Entry 8V1R (electron microscopy, 2.90 A resolution); this record covers chains A and P of the 4 polymer chains in the assembly.

# Chain A
Name: DNA polymerase
Source organism: Human alphaherpesvirus 1 strain KOS
Notes: EC 2.7.7.7
UniProt: H9E937 (H9E937_HHV1); residues 43-1235 here = UniProt positions 43-1235
Amino-acid sequence (1199 residues; numbered 37 to 1235; the number before each row is that of its first residue):
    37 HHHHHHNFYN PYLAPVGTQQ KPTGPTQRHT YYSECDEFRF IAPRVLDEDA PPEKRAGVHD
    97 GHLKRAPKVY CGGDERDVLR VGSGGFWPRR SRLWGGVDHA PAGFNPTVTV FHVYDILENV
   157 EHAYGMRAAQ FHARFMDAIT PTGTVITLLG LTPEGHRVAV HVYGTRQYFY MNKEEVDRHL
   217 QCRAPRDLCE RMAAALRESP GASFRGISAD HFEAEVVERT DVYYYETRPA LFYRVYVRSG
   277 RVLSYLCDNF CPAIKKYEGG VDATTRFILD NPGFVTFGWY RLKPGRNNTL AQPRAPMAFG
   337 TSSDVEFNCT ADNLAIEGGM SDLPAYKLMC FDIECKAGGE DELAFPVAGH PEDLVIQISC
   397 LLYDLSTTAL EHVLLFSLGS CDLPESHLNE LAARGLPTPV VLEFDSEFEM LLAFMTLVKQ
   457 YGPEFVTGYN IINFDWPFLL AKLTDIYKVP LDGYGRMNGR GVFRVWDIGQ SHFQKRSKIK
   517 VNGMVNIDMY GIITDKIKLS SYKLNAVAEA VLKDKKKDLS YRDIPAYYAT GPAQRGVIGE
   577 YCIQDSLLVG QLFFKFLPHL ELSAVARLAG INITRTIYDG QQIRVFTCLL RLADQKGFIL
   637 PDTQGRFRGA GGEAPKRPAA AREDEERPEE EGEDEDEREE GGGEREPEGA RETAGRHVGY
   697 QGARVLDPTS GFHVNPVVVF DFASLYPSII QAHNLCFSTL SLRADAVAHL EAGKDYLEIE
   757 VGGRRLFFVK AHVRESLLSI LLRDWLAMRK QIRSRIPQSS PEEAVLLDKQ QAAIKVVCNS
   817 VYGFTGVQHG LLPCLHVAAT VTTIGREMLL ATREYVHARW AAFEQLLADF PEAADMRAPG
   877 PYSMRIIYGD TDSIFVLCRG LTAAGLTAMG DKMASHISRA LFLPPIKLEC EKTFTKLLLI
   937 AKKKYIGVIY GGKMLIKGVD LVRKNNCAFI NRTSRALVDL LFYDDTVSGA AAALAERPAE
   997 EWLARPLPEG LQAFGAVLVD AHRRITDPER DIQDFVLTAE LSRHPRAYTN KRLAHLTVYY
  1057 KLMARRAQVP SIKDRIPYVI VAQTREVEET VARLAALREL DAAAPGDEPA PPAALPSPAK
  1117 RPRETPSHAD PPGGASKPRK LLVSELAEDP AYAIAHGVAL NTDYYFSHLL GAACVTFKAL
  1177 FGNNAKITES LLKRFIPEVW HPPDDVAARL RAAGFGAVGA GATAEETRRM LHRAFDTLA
Not modelled in the structure: 37-59, 645-690, 1092-1134
Differences from the reference sequence: expression tag (37-42)
Ion coordination: Mg2+ site 1: Asp368, Ile369; Mg2+ site 2: Tyr465, Asp471; Mg2+ site 3: Asp717, Phe718, Asp888 (together with dTTP); Mg2+ site 4: Asp717, Glu925; Mg2+ site 5: Asp717 (together with dTTP)
Ligand contacts: dTTP: Asp717, Phe718, Ala719, Ser720, Leu721, Tyr722, Pro723, Arg785, Arg789, Lys811, Asn815, Tyr818, Thr887, Asp888
What the authors report for this chain:
  - binding site for dTTP: Leu721, Tyr722, Arg785, Lys811, Asn815
  - Mg2+ coordination: Asp717, Phe718, Asp888, Glu925
  - specificity-determining residues: Tyr722, Tyr818
  - contacts within the chain: Lys532-Glu597 (salt bridge), Ala605-Trp781, Thr839-Arg842 (hydrogen bond), Gln697-Arg842 (hydrogen bond), Gly698-Arg842 (hydrogen bond), Phe891-Tyr941
  - binding site for Primer DNA (chain P): Tyr941, Lys953, Arg959, Asn961

# Chain P
Molecule: Primer DNA
Sequence (32 nucleotides; each row starts with the number of its first residue; numbers below 1 keep their minus sign (DG-32 is residue -32)):
   -32 GATTACGAAT TCGAGCTCGG TACCCGGGGA TC
Not modelled in the structure: -32 to -27
Modified / non-standard residues: DOC (2',3'-dideoxycytidine-5'-monophosphate) at position -1

# Interface between chain A and chain P
Contacting residue pairs - 41 pairs, chain A then chain P:
  Lys534(A) - DA-3(P)  salt bridge to the phosphate
  Arg692(A) - DG-6(P)  hydrogen bond to the base
  Arg692(A) - DG-5(P)  hydrogen bond to the base
  Arg692(A) - DG-4(P)  hydrogen bond to the base
  Asp886(A) - DOC_-1(P)  sugar contact
  Thr887(A) - DOC_-1(P)  sugar contact
  Asp888(A) - DOC_-1(P)  sugar contact
  Lys939(A) - DT-2(P)  hydrogen bond to the base
  Lys939(A) - DOC_-1(P)  sugar contact
  Tyr941(A) - DOC_-1(P)  hydrogen bond to the phosphate
  Lys953(A) - DT-2(P)  phosphate contact
  Lys953(A) - DOC_-1(P)  salt bridge to the phosphate
  Gly954(A) - DA-3(P)  phosphate contact
  Gly954(A) - DT-2(P)  hydrogen bond to the phosphate
  Val958(A) - DA-3(P)  phosphate contact
  Val958(A) - DT-2(P)  phosphate contact
  Arg959(A) - DG-5(P)  hydrogen bond to the base
  Arg959(A) - DG-4(P)  hydrogen bond to the sugar
  Arg959(A) - DA-3(P)  hydrogen bond to the sugar
  Lys960(A) - DA-3(P)  salt bridge to the phosphate
  Asn961(A) - DG-5(P)  phosphate contact
  Asn961(A) - DG-4(P)  hydrogen bond to the phosphate
  Thr1034(A) - DG-4(P)  phosphate contact
  Ala1035(A) - DG-4(P)  phosphate contact
  Glu1036(A) - DG-5(P)  phosphate contact
  Glu1036(A) - DG-4(P)  hydrogen bond to the phosphate
  Leu1037(A) - DG-5(P)  phosphate contact
  Ser1038(A) - DG-5(P)  hydrogen bond to the phosphate
  Arg1039(A) - DG-6(P)  salt bridge to the phosphate
  Arg1039(A) - DG-5(P)  salt bridge to the phosphate
  Tyr1044(A) - DG-6(P)  phosphate contact
  Tyr1044(A) - DG-5(P)  hydrogen bond to the phosphate
  Thr1045(A) - DG-7(P)  phosphate contact
  Thr1045(A) - DG-6(P)  hydrogen bond to the phosphate
  Asn1046(A) - DG-7(P)  hydrogen bond to the sugar
  Asn1046(A) - DG-6(P)  hydrogen bond to the phosphate
  Leu1049(A) - DG-6(P)  sugar contact
  His1051(A) - DG-5(P)  salt bridge to the phosphate
  Arg1071(A) - DG-4(P)  salt bridge to the phosphate
  Lys1182(A) - DT-12(P)  salt bridge to the phosphate
  Lys1182(A) - DA-11(P)  salt bridge to the phosphate
Other interface residues (no listed pair), chain A (28 interface residues in all): Gly691, Ile952

# Summary
28 residues of chain A face 9 of chain P across their interface, with 16 hydrogen bonds and 9 salt bridges.
Polar contacts include Arg692(A)-DG-6(P), Arg692(A)-DG-5(P) and Arg692(A)-DG-4(P). From the paper: a binding
site for dTTP at Leu721(A), Tyr722(A) and Arg785(A) among others; a binding site for Primer DNA (chain P) at
Tyr941(A), Lys953(A) and Arg959(A) among others.
Here chain A is DNA polymerase (Human alphaherpesvirus 1 strain KOS) and chain P is Primer DNA. Entry 8V1R
(Herpes simplex virus 1 polymerase holoenzyme bound to DNA and DTTP in closed conformation) was determined by
electron microscopy (same publication as 8EXX, 8V1Q, 8V1S and 8V1T).
